4YVO - chain A; structure by X-ray diffraction, 1.45 A resolution.

[Chain A]
Name: Protein FLUORESCENT IN BLUE LIGHT, chloroplastic
Source organism: Arabidopsis thaliana
Notes: fragment: TPR Domain
UniProt: Q940U6 (FLU_ARATH); residues 189-316 here = UniProt positions 189-316
Sequence (165 residues; each row starts with the number of its first residue):
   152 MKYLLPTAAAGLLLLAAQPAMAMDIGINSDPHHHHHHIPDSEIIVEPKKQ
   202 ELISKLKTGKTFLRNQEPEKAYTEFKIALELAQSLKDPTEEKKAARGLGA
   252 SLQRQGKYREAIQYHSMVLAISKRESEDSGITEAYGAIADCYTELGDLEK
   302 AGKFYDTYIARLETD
Not modelled in the structure: 152-197
Construct notes: expression tag (152-188)
UniProt features mapped onto this chain:
  - mutagenesis: A262 (A262V: In flu1-1; rapid bleaching and death when transferred from the dark to the light, accumulation of Pchlide and ALA, and impaired HEMA1 interaction)

[In short]
UniProt lists one mutagenesis site.
Chain A is Protein FLUORESCENT IN BLUE LIGHT, chloroplastic (Arabidopsis thaliana); the structure, Crystal
Structure of the TPR Domain of Arabidopsis FLU (FLU-TPR), was determined by X-ray diffraction, deposited
together with 4YVQ.
